7O56 - chains A and D of the 5 polymer chains in the assembly; structure by X-ray diffraction, 2.60 A resolution.

[Chain A]
Protein: Interferon regulatory factor 4
From: Homo sapiens
Reference sequence: Q15306 (IRF4_HUMAN); residue numbers follow UniProt; this construct covers 20-139
Sequence (141 residues; numbered -1 to 139; the number before each row is that of its first residue; numbers below 1 keep their minus sign (Met-1 is residue -1)):
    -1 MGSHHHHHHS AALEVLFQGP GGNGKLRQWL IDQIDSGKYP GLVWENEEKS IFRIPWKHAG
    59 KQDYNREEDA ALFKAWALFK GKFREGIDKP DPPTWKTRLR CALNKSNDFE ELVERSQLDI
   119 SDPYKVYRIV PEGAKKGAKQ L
Not modelled in the structure: -1 to 20, 135-139
Differences from the reference sequence: initiating methionine (-1); expression tag (0-19)
Curated features (UniProtKB/Swiss-Prot):
  - DNA-binding region: Asn21 to Pro129 (IRF tryptophan pentad repeat)
  - natural variant: Thr95 (T95R: In IMD131), Arg98 (R98W: In IMD131)
  - mutagenesis: Arg98 to Cys99 (Loss of DNA-binding transcription activator activity)

[Chain D]
Molecule: 21-nt DNA strand
Sequence (21 nucleotides; each row starts with the number of its first residue):
     1 AATAAAAGAA ACCGAAAGTA A

[Interface between chain A and chain D]
Pairs across the interface (14):
  Trp54(A) with DA7(D), hydrogen bond to the phosphate
  Lys55(A) with DA6(D), phosphate contact
  His56(A) with DA5(D), phosphate contact; DA6(D), sugar contact
  Ala57(A) with DA5(D), phosphate contact; DA6(D), hydrogen bond to the phosphate
  Pro91(A) with DA5(D), phosphate contact; DA6(D), phosphate contact
  Lys94(A) with DA6(D), salt bridge to the phosphate; DA7(D), phosphate contact
  Arg98(A) with DA7(D), salt bridge to the phosphate; DG8(D), salt bridge to the phosphate
  Cys99(A) with DA9(D), base contact
  Asn102(A) with DG8(D), hydrogen bond to the phosphate
Other interface residues (no listed pair), chain A (10 interface residues in all): Lys103
Other interface residues (no listed pair), chain D (6 interface residues in all): DA11

[In short]
10 residues of chain A and 6 residues of chain D are in contact, with 3 hydrogen bonds and 3 salt bridges.
Polar contacts include Trp54(A)-DA7(D), Ala57(A)-DA6(D) and Asn102(A)-DG8(D). UniProt lists a DNA-binding
region and 2 mutagenesis sites on chain A.
Here chain A is Interferon regulatory factor 4 (Homo sapiens) and chain D is a 21-nt DNA strand. Entry 7O56
(X-ray Structure of Interferon Regulatory Factor 4 DNA binding domain bound to an interferon-stimulated
response element ...) was determined by X-ray diffraction.
